6SKP - chains A and B; structure by X-ray diffraction, 1.89 A resolution.

# Chain A (and B)
Name: Beta-lactamase
Source organism: Escherichia coli
Notes: EC 3.5.2.6; chain B of this document is another copy of the same molecule, construct and numbering; everything in this record applies to it too
UniProt: Q7BNC2 (Q7BNC2_ECOLX); numbering as in UniProt (aligned over 1-266)
Amino-acid sequence (266 residues; each row starts with the number of its first residue):
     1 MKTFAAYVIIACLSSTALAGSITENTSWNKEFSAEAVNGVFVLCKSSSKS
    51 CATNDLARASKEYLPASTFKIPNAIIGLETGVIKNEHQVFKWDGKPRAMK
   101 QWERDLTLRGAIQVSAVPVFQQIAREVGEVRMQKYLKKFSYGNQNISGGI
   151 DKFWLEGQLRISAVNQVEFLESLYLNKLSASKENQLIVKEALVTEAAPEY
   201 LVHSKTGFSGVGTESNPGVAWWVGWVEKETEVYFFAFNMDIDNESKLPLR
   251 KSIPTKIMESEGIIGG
Not modelled in the structure: 1-20, 266 (chain B: 1-19, 266)
Modified / non-standard residues: Lys70 (lysine nz-carboxylic acid; KCX)
Cystine bridges: Cys44-Cys51
Covalently attached groups: IMIPENEM, open form (IM2) linked to Ser67
Metal / ion sites: Na+ near Thr194 (its only coordinating residue here)
Ligand contacts: IMIPENEM, open form (IM2; (5R)-5-[(1S,2R)-1-formyl-2-hydroxypropyl]-3-[(2-{[(E)-iminomethyl]amino}ethyl)sulfanyl]-4,5-dihydro-1H-pyrrole-2-carbox ylic acid): Ala66, Lys70, Met99, Trp102, Ser115, Val117, Leu155, Lys205, Thr206, Gly207, Phe208, Glu244, Leu247, Arg250
What the authors report for this chain:
  - binding site for IMIPENEM, open form: Ser67, Met99, Trp102, Ser115, Val117, Phe208, Glu244, Leu247, Arg250
  - contacts within the chain: Ser67-Ser115 (hydrogen bond), Lys70-Ser115, Ser115-Lys205 (hydrogen bond), Lys70-Trp154 (hydrogen bond)
  - conformationally variable residues (side-chain flip): Leu155
  - post-translational modification sites: Lys70
  - mutagenesis - T26M/V117L: decreased catalytic activity on cefotaxime (CTX) (citing earlier work)
  - catalytic residues: Ser67 (citing earlier work)

# How chain A and chain B interact
Contacting residue pairs - 58 pairs, chain A then chain B:
  Glu86(A) with Asn176(B), hydrogen bond; Lys182(B), salt bridge; Leu186(B); Lys189(B), salt bridge
  His87(A) with Tyr174(B), hydrogen bond (side chain-backbone); Leu175(B); Asn176(B)
  Arg104(A) with Glu229(B), salt bridge
  Asp105(A) with Thr230(B)
  Leu106(A) with Thr230(B)
  Thr107(A) with Glu229(B); Thr230(B)
  Arg109(A) with Ala197(B), hydrogen bond (side chain-backbone); Pro198(B); Tyr200(B); Leu201(B)
  Gln113(A) with Pro198(B)
  Tyr174(A) with His87(B), hydrogen bond (backbone-side chain)
  Leu175(A) with His87(B)
  Asn176(A) with Glu86(B), hydrogen bond; His87(B)
  Lys182(A) with Glu86(B), salt bridge; Glu183(B), salt bridge; Ile187(B)
  Glu183(A) with Lys182(B), salt bridge; Leu186(B)
  Leu186(A) with Glu86(B); Glu183(B); Leu186(B), hydrophobic; Ile187(B), hydrophobic
  Lys189(A) with Glu86(B), salt bridge; Glu190(B)
  Glu190(A) with Lys189(B); Glu190(B); Leu201(B); His203(B), salt bridge; Glu227(B)
  Val193(A) with Ala196(B), hydrophobic
  Thr194(A) with Ala196(B)
  Ala196(A) with Arg109(B); Val193(B), hydrophobic; Thr194(B); Glu195(B)
  Ala197(A) with Arg109(B), hydrogen bond (backbone-side chain)
  Pro198(A) with Arg109(B); Gln113(B)
  Glu199(A) with Arg104(B), salt bridge
  Tyr200(A) with Arg109(B)
  Leu201(A) with Arg109(B); Glu190(B)
  His203(A) with Glu190(B), salt bridge
  Glu227(A) with Glu190(B)
  Glu229(A) with Arg104(B), salt bridge; Thr107(B)
  Thr230(A) with Val89(B); Asp105(B); Leu106(B); Thr107(B)
Also at the interface, not in a pair above, chain A (32 interface residues in all): Asn85, Val89, Ile187, Glu195
Also at the interface, not in a pair above, chain B (31 interface residues in all): Asn85

# In short
32 residues of chain A face 31 of chain B across their interface, with 6 hydrogen bonds and 11 salt bridges.
Polar pairs include Glu86(A)-Lys182(B), Glu86(A)-Lys189(B) and Arg104(A)-Glu229(B). IMIPENEM, open form is
covalently linked to Ser67(A). The paper reports the catalytic residue Ser67(A); T26M/V117L of chain A reduce
catalytic activity on cefotaxime (CTX).
Chain A and chain B are both Beta-lactamase (Escherichia coli); the structure, OXA-10_IPM. Structural insight
to the enhanced carbapenem efficiency of OXA-655 compared to OXA-10, was determined by X-ray diffraction,
deposited together with 6SKQ and 6SKR.
